8R53 - chain A; structure by X-ray diffraction, 2.00 A resolution.

# Chain A
Protein: Glycogen phosphorylase, muscle form
Source organism: Oryctolagus cuniculus
Notes: EC 2.4.1.1
UniProtKB: P00489 (PYGM_RABIT); residues 7-836 here correspond to UniProt positions 8-837 (UniProt number = residue number + 1)
Sequence (830 residues; row label = number of the first residue in the row):
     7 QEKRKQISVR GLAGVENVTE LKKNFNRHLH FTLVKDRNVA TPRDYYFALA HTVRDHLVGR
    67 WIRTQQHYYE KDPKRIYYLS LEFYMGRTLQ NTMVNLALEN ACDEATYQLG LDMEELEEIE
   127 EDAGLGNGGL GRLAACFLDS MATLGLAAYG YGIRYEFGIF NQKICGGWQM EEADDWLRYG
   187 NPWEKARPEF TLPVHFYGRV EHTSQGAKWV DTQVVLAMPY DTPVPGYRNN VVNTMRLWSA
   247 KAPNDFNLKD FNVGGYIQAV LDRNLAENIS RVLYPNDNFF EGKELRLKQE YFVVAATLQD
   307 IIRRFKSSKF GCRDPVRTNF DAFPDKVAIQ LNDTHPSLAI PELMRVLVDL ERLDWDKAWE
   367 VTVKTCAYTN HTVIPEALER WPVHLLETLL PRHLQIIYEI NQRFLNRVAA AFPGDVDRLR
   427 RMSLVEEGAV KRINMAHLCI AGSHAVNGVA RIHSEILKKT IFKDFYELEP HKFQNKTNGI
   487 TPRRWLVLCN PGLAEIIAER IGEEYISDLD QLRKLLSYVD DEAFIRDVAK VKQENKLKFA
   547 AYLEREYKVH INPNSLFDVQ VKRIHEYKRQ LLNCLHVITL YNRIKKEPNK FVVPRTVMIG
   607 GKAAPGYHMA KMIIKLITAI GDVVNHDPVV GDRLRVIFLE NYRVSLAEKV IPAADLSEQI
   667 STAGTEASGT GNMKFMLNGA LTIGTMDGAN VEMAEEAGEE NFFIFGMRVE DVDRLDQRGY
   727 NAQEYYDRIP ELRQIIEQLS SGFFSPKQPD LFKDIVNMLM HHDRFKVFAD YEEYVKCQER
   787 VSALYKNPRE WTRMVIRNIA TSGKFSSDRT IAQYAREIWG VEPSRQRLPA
Disordered / not traced: 253-259, 316-323
Sequence notes: variant Ile380 (Leu381 in P00489)
Modified / non-standard residues: Cys171 (S-hydroxycysteine; CSO); Lys680 ((2S)-2-amino-6-[[3-hydroxy-2-methyl-5-(phosphonooxymethyl)pyridin-4-yl]methylideneamino]hexanoic acid; LLP)
Ligand contacts:
  - alpha-D-glucopyranose (GLC): Gly135, Leu136, Leu139, Asn284, His377, Val455, Asn484, Tyr573, Glu672, Ala673, Ser674, Gly675, Thr676
  - (-)-Epigallocatechin-3-gallate (KDH; (2R,3R)-5,7-dihydroxy-2-(3,4,5-trihydroxyphenyl)-3,4-dihydro-2H-chromen-3-yl 3,4,5-trihydroxybenzoate): Glu120, Glu121, Glu124, Cys495, Lys544, Phe545, Ala547, Tyr548, Arg551, Glu552, Lys655

# In short
Ligands of chain A: alpha-D-glucopyranose and (-)-Epigallocatechin-3-gallate.
Chain A is Glycogen phosphorylase, muscle form (Oryctolagus cuniculus); the structure, The complex of Glycogen
Phosphorylase with (-)-Epigallocatechin-3-gallate (EGCG) and glucose, was determined by X-ray diffraction,
deposited together with 8QMU, 8R52 and 8R6V.
